Entry 1BCM (X-ray diffraction, 2.80 A resolution); this record covers chains A and B.

Chain A (and B):
Molecule: Bacteriophage mu transposase
Organism: Enterobacteria phage Mu
Notes: chain B of this document is another copy of the same molecule, construct and numbering; everything in this record applies to it too
UniProt: P07636 (TRA_BPMU); numbering as in UniProt (aligned over 248-574)
Amino-acid sequence (327 residues; each row starts with the number of its first residue):
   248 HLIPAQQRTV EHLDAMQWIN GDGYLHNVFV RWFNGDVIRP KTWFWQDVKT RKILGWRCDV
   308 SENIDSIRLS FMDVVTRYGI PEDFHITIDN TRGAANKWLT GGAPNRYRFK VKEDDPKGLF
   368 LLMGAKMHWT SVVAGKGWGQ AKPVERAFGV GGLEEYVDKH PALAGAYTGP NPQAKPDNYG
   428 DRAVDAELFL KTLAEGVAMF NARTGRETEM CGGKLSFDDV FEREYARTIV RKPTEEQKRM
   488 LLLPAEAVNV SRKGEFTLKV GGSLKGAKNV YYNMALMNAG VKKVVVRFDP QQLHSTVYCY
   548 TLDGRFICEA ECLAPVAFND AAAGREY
Unresolved in the structure: 248-256, 561-574 (chain B: 248-257, 561-574)
Swiss-Prot annotation at these positions:
  - motif: Asp269 to Glu392 (DDE)
  - binding site (Mg(2+)): Asp269, Asp336, Glu392

Interface between chain A and chain B:
Pairs across the interface (33; chain A residue first):
  Ile327(A) - Arg478(B)  hydrogen bond (backbone-side chain)
  Pro328(A) - Arg478(B)
  Glu329(A) - Arg478(B)
  Asn337(A) - Arg552(B)
  Leu346(A) - Arg552(B)
  Asp362(A) - Asp550(B)
  Lys364(A) - Asp550(B)
  Gly365(A) - Met487(B)
  Leu366(A) - Leu369(B)  hydrophobic
  Leu368(A) - Glu483(B)
  Leu368(A) - Gln484(B)
  Leu368(A) - Met487(B)  hydrophobic
  Leu369(A) - Leu366(B)  hydrophobic
  Leu369(A) - Leu369(B)  hydrophobic
  Leu369(A) - Met370(B)
  Leu369(A) - Gln484(B)  hydrogen bond (backbone-side chain)
  Leu369(A) - Met487(B)  hydrophobic
  Met370(A) - Leu369(B)
  Lys373(A) - Thr481(B)
  Trp376(A) - Arg552(B)
  Arg478(A) - Ile327(B)  hydrogen bond (side chain-backbone)
  Arg478(A) - Pro328(B)
  Arg478(A) - Glu329(B)  salt bridge
  Arg478(A) - Ile476(B)
  Arg478(A) - Arg478(B)
  Thr481(A) - Lys373(B)
  Glu483(A) - Leu368(B)
  Gln484(A) - Leu368(B)
  Gln484(A) - Leu369(B)  hydrogen bond (side chain-backbone)
  Gln484(A) - Met370(B)
  Gln484(A) - Gly371(B)
  Met487(A) - Leu369(B)  hydrophobic
  Asp550(A) - Lys364(B)  hydrogen bond (backbone-side chain)
Interface residues without a listed pair, chain A (23 interface residues in all): Gly371, Ile476, Val477
Interface residues without a listed pair, chain B (22 interface residues in all): Asp362, Gly365, Val477, Gly551

Overview:
The interface between chain A and chain B involves 23 residues on one side and 22 on the other, with 5
hydrogen bonds and 1 salt bridge. Among the polar pairs are Arg478(A)-Glu329(B), Ile327(A)-Arg478(B) and
Leu369(A)-Gln484(B). UniProt lists 3 Mg2+-binding residues on chain A.
Both chains are Bacteriophage mu transposase (Enterobacteria phage Mu). Entry 1BCM (Bacteriophage mu
transposase core domain with 2 monomers per asymmetric unit) was determined by X-ray diffraction together with
1BCO from the same study.
